Entry 1ZHY (X-ray diffraction, 1.60 A resolution); this record covers chain A.

== Chain A ==
Molecule: KES1 protein
Organism: Saccharomyces cerevisiae
Reference sequence: P35844 (KES1_YEAST); residues 2-434 here = UniProt positions 2-434
Sequence (438 residues; numbered -3 to 434; the number before each row is that of its first residue; numbers below 1 keep their minus sign (Gly-3 is residue -3)):
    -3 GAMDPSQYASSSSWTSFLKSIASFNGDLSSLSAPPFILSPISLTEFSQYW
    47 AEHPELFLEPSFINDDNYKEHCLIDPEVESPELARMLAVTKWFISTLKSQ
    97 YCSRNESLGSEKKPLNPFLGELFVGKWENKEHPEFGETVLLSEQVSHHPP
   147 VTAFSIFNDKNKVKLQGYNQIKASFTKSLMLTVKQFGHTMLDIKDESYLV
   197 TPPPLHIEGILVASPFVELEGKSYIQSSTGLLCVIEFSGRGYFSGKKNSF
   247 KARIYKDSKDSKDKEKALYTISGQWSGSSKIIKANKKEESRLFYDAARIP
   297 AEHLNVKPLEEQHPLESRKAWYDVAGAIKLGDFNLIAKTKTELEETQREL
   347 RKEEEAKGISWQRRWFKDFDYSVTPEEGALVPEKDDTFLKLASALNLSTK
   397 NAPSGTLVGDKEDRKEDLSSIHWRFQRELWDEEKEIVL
Unresolved in the structure: -3 to -2
Construct notes: cloning artifact (-3 to 1)
Bound ions: lead (II) ion site 1: Glu204, Arg236, Glu431; lead (II) ion site 2: Glu351, Asp364
Curated features (UniProtKB/Swiss-Prot):
  - region: Ser7 to Ala29 (ALPS motif)
  - binding site (a 1,2-diacyl-sn-glycero-3-phospho-(1D-myo-inositol 4-phosphate)): Leu24 to Ala29, Lys109 to Asn112, His143, His144, Lys336, Glu340, Arg344
  - binding site (20-hydroxycholesterol): Gln96
  - binding site (25-hydroxycholesterol): Gln96
  - binding site (7beta-hydroxycholesterol): Gln96, Arg100
  - binding site (cholesterol): Gln96
  - binding site (ergosterol): Gln96
  - modified residue: Thr370 (Phosphothreonine), Ser389 (Phosphoserine)
  - mutagenesis: Tyr97 (Y97F: Abolishes both cholesterol binding and biological function), Lys109 (K109A: Strong reduction in cholesterol transport. Abolishes binding to phosphatidylinositol 4-phosphate), Leu111 (L111D: Abolishes both cholesterol binding and biological function), Asn112 (N112E: Abolishes binding to phosphatidylinositol 4-phosphate), Glu117 (E117A: Abolishes both cholesterol binding and biological function), His143 to His144 (Reduction in cholesterol transport. Abolishes binding to phosphatidylinositol 4-phosphate), Lys168 (K168A: Slight reduction in cholesterol transport; K168A: Strong reduction in cholesterol transport), His202 to Glu204 (Strong reduction in cholesterol binding without affecting phosphatidylinositol 4-phosphate binding), Lys336 (K336A: Strong reduction in cholesterol transport. Abolishes binding to phosphatidylinositol 4-phosphate), Glu340 (E340A: Abolishes binding to phosphatidylinositol 4-phosphate), Arg344 (R344A: Slight reduction in cholesterol transport. Abolishes binding to phosphatidylinositol 4-phosphate)
From the paper describing this entry:
  - binding site for cholesterol: Phe13, Leu24, Trp46, Gln96, Tyr97, Asn165, Gln181
  - mutagenesis - Y97F, K109A, L111D, E117A, H143A/H144A, K336A: abolished growth
  - mutagenesis - K168A: unchanged growth
  - contacts within the chain: Lys109-Lys336

== In short ==
Curated annotation (UniProt) lists 15 residues binding 1,2-diacyl-sn-glycero-3-phospho-(1D-myo-inositol
4-phosphate), residue binding 20-hydroxycholesterol Gln96, residue binding 25-hydroxycholesterol Gln96 and
residues binding 7beta-hydroxycholesterol Gln96 and Arg100. The paper reports a binding site for cholesterol
at Phe13, Leu24 and Trp46 among others; Y97F, K109A and L111D, among others, abolish growth; 7 substitutions
were tested in all.
Chain A is KES1 protein (Saccharomyces cerevisiae); the structure, Structure of yeast oxysterol binding
protein Osh4 in complex with cholesterol, was determined by X-ray diffraction together with 1ZHT, 1ZHW, 1ZHX
and 1ZHZ from the same study.
